4ZB5 - chain A; structure by X-ray diffraction, 2.00 A resolution.

Chain A:
Name: Xylose isomerase
Source organism: Streptomyces rubiginosus
Notes: EC 5.3.1.5
Reference sequence: P24300 (XYLA_STRRU); numbering as in UniProt (aligned over 1-387)
Sequence (388 residues; row label = number of the first residue in the row):
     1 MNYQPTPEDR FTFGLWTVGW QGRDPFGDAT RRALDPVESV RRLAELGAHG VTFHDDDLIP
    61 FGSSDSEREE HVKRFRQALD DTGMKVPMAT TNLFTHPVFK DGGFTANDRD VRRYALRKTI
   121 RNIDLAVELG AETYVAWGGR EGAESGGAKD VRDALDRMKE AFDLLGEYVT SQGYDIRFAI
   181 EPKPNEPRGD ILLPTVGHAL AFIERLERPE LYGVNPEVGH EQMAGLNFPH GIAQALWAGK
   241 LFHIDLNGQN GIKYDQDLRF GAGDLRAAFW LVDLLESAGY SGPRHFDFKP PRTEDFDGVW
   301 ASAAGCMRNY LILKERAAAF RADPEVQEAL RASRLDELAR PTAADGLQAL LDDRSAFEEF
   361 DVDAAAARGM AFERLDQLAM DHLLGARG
Unresolved in the structure: 1
Differences from the reference sequence: expression tag (388)
Swiss-Prot annotation at these positions:
  - active site: H54, D57
  - binding site (Mg(2+)): E181, E217, H220, D245, D255, D257, D287
Bound ions: Mn2+ site 1: E181, E217, D245, D287 (together with alpha-D-glucopyranose); Mn2+ site 2: E217, H220, D255, D257
Small-molecule neighbours: alpha-D-glucopyranose (GLC): W16, F26, H54, T90, F94, V135, W137, E181, E217, H220, D245, D287

Summary:
Ligands of chain A: alpha-D-glucopyranose. E181, E217, D245 and D287 form the Mn2+ site 1. The Mn2+ site 2 is
built by E217, H220, D255 and D257. Curated annotation (UniProt) lists active-site residues H54 and D57 and 7
Mg2+-binding residues.
Chain A is Xylose isomerase (Streptomyces rubiginosus); the structure, A form of glucose isomerase collected
at 100K, was determined by X-ray diffraction (same publication as 4ZB0, 4ZB2 and 4ZBC).
